Entry 5O09 (electron microscopy, 3.60 A resolution); this record covers chains 1B and 4C of the 24 polymer chains in the assembly.

Chain 1B:
Name: Tubulin BtubB
From: Prosthecobacter dejongeii
Reference sequence: Q8GCC1 (Q8GCC1_9BACT); numbering as in UniProt (aligned over 1-426)
Amino-acid sequence (426 residues; numbered 1 to 426; the number before each row is that of its first residue):
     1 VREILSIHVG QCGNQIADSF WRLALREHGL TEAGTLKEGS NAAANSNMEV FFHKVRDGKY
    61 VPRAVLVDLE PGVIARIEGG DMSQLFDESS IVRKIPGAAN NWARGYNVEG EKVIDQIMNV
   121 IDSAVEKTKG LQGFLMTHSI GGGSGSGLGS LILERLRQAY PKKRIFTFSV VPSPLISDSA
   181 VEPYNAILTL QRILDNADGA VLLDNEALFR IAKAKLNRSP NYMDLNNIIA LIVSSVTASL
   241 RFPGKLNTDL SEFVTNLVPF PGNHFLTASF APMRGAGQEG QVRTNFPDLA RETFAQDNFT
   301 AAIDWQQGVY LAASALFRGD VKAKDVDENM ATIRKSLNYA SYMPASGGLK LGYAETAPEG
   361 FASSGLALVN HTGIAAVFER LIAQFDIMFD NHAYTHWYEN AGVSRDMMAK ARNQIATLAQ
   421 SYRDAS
Unresolved in the structure: 1, 38-45, 274-280
Ligand contacts: GDP (guanosine-5'-diphosphate): Gly10, Gln11, Cys12, Gln15, Gly97, Ala98, Asn100, Ser139, Gly141, Gly142, Gly143, Ser144, Gly145, Val170, Ser177, Asp178, Glu182, Asn205, Leu208, Tyr222, Leu225, Asn226, Ile229

Chain 4C:
Name: Bacterial kinesin light chain
From: Prosthecobacter vanneervenii
Reference sequence: A8Y5U5 (A8Y5U5_9BACT); residue numbers follow UniProt; this construct covers 2-239
Amino-acid sequence (238 residues; numbered 2 to 239; the number before each row is that of its first residue):
     2 DTALERQIAS ASRSVEEARR LAYHDPIRVG ALVEQISVLA DLRQKEGDFR KAESLYREAL
    62 FRAQELRKQD PDLLTGIYSL LAHLYDRWGR MDKAAEFYEL ALKISAENGL EESDKVATIK
   122 NNLAMIFKQL RKFERAEGYY CEALETFQRL DGEQSARVAS VYNNLGVLYY SHMDVDRAQV
   182 MHERALAIRQ NLHEGQMDPA DLSQTFINLG AVYKAAGDFQ KAEACVDRAK RIRAAMNG

Interface between chain 1B and chain 4C:
Contacting residue pairs (6):
  Ala214(1B) with Arg29(4C)
  Asn217(1B) with His25(4C); Asp26(4C)
  Pro287(1B) with Arg14(4C)
  Asp288(1B) with Glu18(4C)
  Glu328(1B) with Arg7(4C), salt bridge
Other interface residues (no listed pair), chain 1B (6 interface residues in all): Asn285

Summary:
The chain 1B/chain 4C interface involves 6 residues from each chain; the contacts include 1 salt bridge. The
salt-bridged pair is Glu328(1B)-Arg7(4C). Chain 1B binds GDP.
Chain 1B is Tubulin BtubB (Prosthecobacter dejongeii) and chain 4C is Bacterial kinesin light chain
(Prosthecobacter vanneervenii); the structure, BtubABC mini microtubule, was determined by electron
microscopy, deposited together with 5O01.
